PDB entry 7X54 | electron microscopy, 3.90 A resolution | chains A and C of the 5 polymer chains in the assembly

Chain A (and C):
Protein: ParM/StbA family protein
From: Clostridium botulinum Bf
Notes: chain C of this document is another copy of the same molecule, construct and numbering; everything in this record applies to it too
Reference sequence: A0A6B3ZKE5 (A0A6B3ZKE5_CLOBO); residues 1-285 here = UniProt positions 1-285
Amino-acid sequence (285 residues; each row starts with the number of its first residue):
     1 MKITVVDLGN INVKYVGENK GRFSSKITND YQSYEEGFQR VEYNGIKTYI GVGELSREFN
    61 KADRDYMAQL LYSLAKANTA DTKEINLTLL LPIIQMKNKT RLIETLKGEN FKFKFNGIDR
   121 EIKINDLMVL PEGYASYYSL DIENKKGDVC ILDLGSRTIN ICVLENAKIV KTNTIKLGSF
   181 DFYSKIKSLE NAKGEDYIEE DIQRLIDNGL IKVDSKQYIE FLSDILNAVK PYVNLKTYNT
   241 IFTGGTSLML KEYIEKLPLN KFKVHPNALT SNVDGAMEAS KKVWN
Residues lining bound ligands: ADP (adenosine-5'-diphosphate): Asp7, Gly9, Asn10, Ile11, Asn12, Lys14, Glu132, Gly155, Ser156, Thr158, Ser179, Tyr183, Gln203, Gly244, Gly245, Thr246, Met249, Leu269

Chain A / chain C interface:
Contacting residue pairs - 23 pairs, chain A then chain C:
  Ile93(A) with Ser33(C), hydrogen bond (backbone-side chain)
  Ile94(A) with Ser33(C)
  Met96(A) with Ser33(C)
  Lys97(A) with Tyr31(C), hydrogen bond; Gln32(C); Ser33(C), hydrogen bond (side chain-backbone); Glu35(C), salt bridge
  Pro131(A) with Tyr34(C), hydrophobic
  Asp148(A) with Arg204(C), salt bridge; Asn208(C)
  Glu165(A) with Arg204(C), salt bridge
  Ile169(A) with Phe38(C)
  Val170(A) with Phe38(C); Val52(C)
  Thr172(A) with Gln32(C), hydrogen bond; Ser33(C); Phe38(C)
  Asn234(A) with Asp196(C), hydrogen bond; Tyr197(C)
  Thr237(A) with Arg204(C); Leu205(C); Leu210(C)
  Tyr238(A) with Arg204(C), hydrogen bond
Also at the interface, not in a pair above, chain A (15 interface residues in all): Tyr134, Asn260

Overview:
Chain A and chain C form an interface of 15 and 13 residues respectively; the contacts include 6 hydrogen
bonds and 3 salt bridges. Polar pairs include Lys97(A)-Glu35(C), Asp148(A)-Arg204(C) and Glu165(A)-Arg204(C).
Bound to chain A: ADP.
Chain A and chain C are both ParM/StbA family protein (Clostridium botulinum Bf); the structure, A Cbc-ParM
filament with ADP, was determined by electron microscopy, deposited together with 8X1I, 7X55, 7X56 and 7X59.
